PDB entry 8YXA | X-ray diffraction, 2.50 A resolution | chain A

# Chain A
Protein: Serum albumin
Source organism: Homo sapiens
UniProt: P02768 (ALBU_HUMAN); residues 1-585 here correspond to UniProt positions 25-609 (UniProt number = residue number + 24)
Amino-acid sequence (585 residues; row label = number of the first residue in the row):
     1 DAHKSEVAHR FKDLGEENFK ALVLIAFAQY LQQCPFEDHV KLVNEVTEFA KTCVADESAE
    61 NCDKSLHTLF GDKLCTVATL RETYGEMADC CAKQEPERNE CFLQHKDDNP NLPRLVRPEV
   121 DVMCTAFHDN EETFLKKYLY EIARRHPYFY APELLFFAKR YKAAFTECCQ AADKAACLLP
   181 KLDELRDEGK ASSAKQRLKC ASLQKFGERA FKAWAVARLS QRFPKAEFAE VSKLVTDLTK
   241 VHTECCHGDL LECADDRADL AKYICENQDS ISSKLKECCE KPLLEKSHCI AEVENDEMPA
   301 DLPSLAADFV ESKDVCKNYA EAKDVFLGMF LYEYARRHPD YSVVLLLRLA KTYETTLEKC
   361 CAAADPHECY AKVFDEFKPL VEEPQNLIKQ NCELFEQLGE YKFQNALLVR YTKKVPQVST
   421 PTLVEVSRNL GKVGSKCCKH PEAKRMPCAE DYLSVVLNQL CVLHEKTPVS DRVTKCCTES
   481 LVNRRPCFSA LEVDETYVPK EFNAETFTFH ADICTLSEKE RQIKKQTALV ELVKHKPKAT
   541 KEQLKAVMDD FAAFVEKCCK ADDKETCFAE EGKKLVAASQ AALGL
Unresolved in the structure: 1-2, 560-565, 582-585
Cystine bridges: C53-C62, C75-C91, C90-C101, C124-C169, C168-C177, C200-C246, C245-C253, C265-C279, C278-C289, C316-C361, C360-C369, C392-C438, C437-C448, C461-C477, C476-C487, C514-C559, C558-C567
Residues lining bound ligands: Cefazolin (X56): V116, R117, P118, M123, F134, Y138, I142, H146, F149, Y161, L182, L185, R186, G189, K190, S193

# Overview
Ligands of chain A: Cefazolin.
Chain A is Serum albumin (Homo sapiens); the structure, Crystal structure of the HSA complex with cefazolin
and myristate, was determined by X-ray diffraction together with 8YXB from the same study.
